PDB entry 3L75 | X-ray diffraction, 2.79 A resolution | chains Q and U of the 20 polymer chains in the assembly

# Chain Q
Name: Mitochondrial cytochrome C1, heme protein
From: Gallus gallus
Notes: EC 1.10.2.2
Reference sequence: D0VX26 (D0VX26_CHICK); numbering as in UniProt (aligned over 1-241)
Chain sequence (241 residues; row label = number of the first residue in the row):
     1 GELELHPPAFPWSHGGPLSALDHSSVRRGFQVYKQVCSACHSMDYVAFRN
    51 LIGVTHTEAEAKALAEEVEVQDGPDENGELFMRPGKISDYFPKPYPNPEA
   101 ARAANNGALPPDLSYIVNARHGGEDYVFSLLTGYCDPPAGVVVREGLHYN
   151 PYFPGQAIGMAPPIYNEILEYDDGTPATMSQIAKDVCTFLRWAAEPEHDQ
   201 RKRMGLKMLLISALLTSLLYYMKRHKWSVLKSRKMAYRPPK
Metal / ion sites: heme c Fe: H41, M160
Residues lining bound ligands: heme c (HEC): V32, V36, C37, C40, H41, N105, A108, L109, P110, P111, L113, I116, R120, Y126, V127, L130, L131, F153, I158, G159, M160, P163, I164, V186, L190

# Chain U
Name: Mitochondrial ubiquinol-cytochrome C reductase 11 kDa protein, complex III subunit VIII
From: Gallus gallus
Notes: EC 1.10.2.2
Reference sequence: D0VX28 (D0VX28_CHICK); residues 2-78 here correspond to UniProt positions 1-77 (UniProt number = residue number - 1)
Chain sequence (77 residues; each row starts with the number of its first residue):
     2 LRGSGEEEEEELVDPLTTIREHCEQTEKCVKARERLELCDARVSSRSHTE
    52 EQCTEELFDFLHARDHCVAHKLFNKLK
Disordered / not traced: 2-11
Disulfide bonds: C24-C68, C40-C54

# Chain Q / chain U interface
Residue-residue contacts - 48 pairs, chain Q then chain U:
  L3(Q) - F59(U)
  E4(Q) - F59(U)
  L5(Q) - F59(U)
  L5(Q) - H63(U)
  P8(Q) - D66(U)
  F10(Q) - A70(U)  hydrophobic
  F10(Q) - F74(U)  hydrophobic
  P11(Q) - A70(U)
  P11(Q) - F74(U)
  W12(Q) - F74(U)  hydrophobic
  R28(Q) - K78(U)  hydrogen bond (side chain-backbone)
  F128(Q) - L73(U)  hydrophobic
  F128(Q) - F74(U)  hydrophobic
  T132(Q) - L17(U)
  T132(Q) - R21(U)  hydrogen bond (backbone-side chain)
  P138(Q) - C54(U)
  P138(Q) - T55(U)
  P138(Q) - L58(U)
  A139(Q) - D41(U)
  A139(Q) - V44(U)  hydrophobic
  A139(Q) - Q53(U)
  A139(Q) - C54(U)  hydrogen bond (backbone-backbone)
  G140(Q) - V44(U)
  G140(Q) - E52(U)
  G140(Q) - Q53(U)  hydrogen bond (backbone-side chain)
  V141(Q) - Q53(U)
  V141(Q) - T55(U)
  Y149(Q) - L58(U)
  Y149(Q) - F59(U)
  P151(Q) - F59(U)  hydrophobic
  P151(Q) - L62(U)  hydrophobic
  Y152(Q) - D66(U)  hydrogen bond
  Q156(Q) - F59(U)
  N166(Q) - L13(U)
  N166(Q) - D15(U)
  E167(Q) - L13(U)
  D173(Q) - K78(U)  salt bridge
  T175(Q) - K78(U)  hydrogen bond
  T178(Q) - D15(U)
  T178(Q) - P16(U)
  M179(Q) - D15(U)  hydrogen bond (backbone-side chain)
  S180(Q) - D15(U)  hydrogen bond
  S180(Q) - L17(U)
  S180(Q) - L77(U)
  Q181(Q) - L77(U)
  Q181(Q) - K78(U)  hydrogen bond (side chain-backbone)
  K184(Q) - F74(U)
  K184(Q) - K78(U)  hydrogen bond (side chain-backbone)
Also at the interface, not in a pair above, chain Q (31 interface residues in all): A9, G133, D136, D185
Also at the interface, not in a pair above, chain U (25 interface residues in all): E12, V14, S45, H67

# In short
31 residues of chain Q and 25 residues of chain U are in contact, with 10 hydrogen bonds and 1 salt bridge.
Polar contacts include D173(Q)-K78(U), R28(Q)-K78(U) and T132(Q)-R21(U). Bound to chain Q: heme c. H41(Q) and
M160(Q) form the heme c Fe site.
Here chain Q is Mitochondrial cytochrome C1, heme protein and chain U is Mitochondrial ubiquinol-cytochrome C
reductase 11 kDa protein, complex III subunit VIII, both from Gallus gallus. Entry 3L75 (Cytochrome BC1
complex from chicken with fenamidone bound) was determined by X-ray diffraction.
